Entry 8FD3 (electron microscopy, 3.12 A resolution); this record covers chains I and N of the 15 polymer chains in the assembly.

[Chain I]
Molecule: Type I-MYXAN CRISPR-associated Cas8a1/Cmx1
Organism: Nostoc sp. 'Peltigera membranacea cyanobiont' 210A
Reference sequence: A0A235IGR9 (A0A235IGR9_9NOSO); residues 3-526 here correspond to UniProt positions 2-525 (UniProt number = residue number - 1)
Amino-acid sequence (534 residues; numbered -7 to 526; the number before each row is that of its first residue; numbers below 1 keep their minus sign (Met-7 is residue -7)):
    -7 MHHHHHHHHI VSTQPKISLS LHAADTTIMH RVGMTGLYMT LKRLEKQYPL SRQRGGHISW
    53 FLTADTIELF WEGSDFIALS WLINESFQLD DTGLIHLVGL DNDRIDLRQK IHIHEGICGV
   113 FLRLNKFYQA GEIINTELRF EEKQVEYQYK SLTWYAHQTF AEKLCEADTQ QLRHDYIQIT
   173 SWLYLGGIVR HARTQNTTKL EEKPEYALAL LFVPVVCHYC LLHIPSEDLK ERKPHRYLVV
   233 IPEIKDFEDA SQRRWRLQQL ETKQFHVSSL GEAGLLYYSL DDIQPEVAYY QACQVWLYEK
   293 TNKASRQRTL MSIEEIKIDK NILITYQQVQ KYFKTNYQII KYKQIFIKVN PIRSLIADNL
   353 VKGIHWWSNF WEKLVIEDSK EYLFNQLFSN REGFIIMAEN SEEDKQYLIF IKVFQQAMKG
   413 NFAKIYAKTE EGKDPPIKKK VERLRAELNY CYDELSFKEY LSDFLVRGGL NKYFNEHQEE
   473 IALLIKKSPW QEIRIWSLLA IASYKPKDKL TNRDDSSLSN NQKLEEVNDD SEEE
Not modelled in the structure: -7 to 4, 499-526
Differences from the reference sequence: initiating methionine (-7); expression tag (-6 to 2)

[Chain N]
Molecule: Target DNA strand
Sequence (10 nucleotides; numbered 56 to 65; the number before each row is that of its first residue):
    56 CATGATCTAC

[Interface between chain I and chain N]
Contacting residue pairs (18; chain I residue first):
  Leu116(I) - DA57(N)  base contact
  Leu116(I) - DT58(N)  sugar contact
  Lys118(I) - DT58(N)  base contact
  Lys118(I) - DG59(N)  base contact
  Phe119(I) - DT58(N)  sugar contact
  Thr172(I) - DT58(N)  phosphate contact
  Thr172(I) - DG59(N)  hydrogen bond to the phosphate
  Ser173(I) - DA57(N)  phosphate contact
  Ser173(I) - DT58(N)  hydrogen bond to the phosphate
  Gly179(I) - DT58(N)  phosphate contact
  Ile180(I) - DA57(N)  phosphate contact
  Ile180(I) - DT58(N)  phosphate contact
  Val181(I) - DT58(N)  hydrogen bond to the phosphate
  Ala184(I) - DT58(N)  base contact
  Lys191(I) - DG59(N)  salt bridge to the phosphate
  Arg298(I) - DC56(N)  hydrogen bond to the base
  Gln299(I) - DC56(N)  base contact
  Gln299(I) - DA57(N)  hydrogen bond to the sugar

[In short]
12 residues of chain I and 4 residues of chain N are in contact, with 5 hydrogen bonds and 1 salt bridge.
Among the polar pairs are Arg298(I)-DC56(N), Gln299(I)-DA57(N) and Thr172(I)-DG59(N).
Here chain I is Type I-MYXAN CRISPR-associated Cas8a1/Cmx1 (Nostoc sp. 'Peltigera membranacea cyanobiont'
210A) and chain N is Target DNA strand. Entry 8FD3 (Cryo-EM structure of Cascade-PAM complex in type I-B CAST
system) was determined by electron microscopy, deposited together with 8FCJ, 8FCU, 8FCV, 8FCW, 8FD2, 8FF4 and
8FF5.
